PDB entry 6IBX | X-ray diffraction, 2.11 A resolution | chain A

# Chain A
Protein: 6-phosphofructo-2-kinase/fructose-2,6-bisphosphatase 3
Organism: Homo sapiens
Notes: EC 2.7.1.105, 3.1.3.46
UniProtKB: Q16875 (F263_HUMAN); residues 3-446 here correspond to UniProt positions 4-447 (UniProt number = residue number + 1)
Amino-acid sequence (429 residues; row label = number of the first residue in the row; note: 15 numbers in that range are skipped by the numbering (no residue carries them; nothing is unmodelled there)):
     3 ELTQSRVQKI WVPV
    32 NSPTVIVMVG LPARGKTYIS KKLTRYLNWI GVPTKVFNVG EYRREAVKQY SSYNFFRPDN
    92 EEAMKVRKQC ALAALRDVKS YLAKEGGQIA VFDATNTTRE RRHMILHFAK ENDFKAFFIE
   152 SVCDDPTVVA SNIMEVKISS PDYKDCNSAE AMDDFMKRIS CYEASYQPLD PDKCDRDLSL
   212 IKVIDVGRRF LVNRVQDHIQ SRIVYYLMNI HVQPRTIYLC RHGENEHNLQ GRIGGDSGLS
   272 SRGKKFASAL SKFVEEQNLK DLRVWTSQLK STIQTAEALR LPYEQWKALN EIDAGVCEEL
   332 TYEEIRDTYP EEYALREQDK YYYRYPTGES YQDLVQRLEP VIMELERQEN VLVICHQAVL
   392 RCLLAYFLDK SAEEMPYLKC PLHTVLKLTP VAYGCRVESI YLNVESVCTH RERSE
Residues lining bound ligands:
  - 6-O-phosphono-beta-D-fructofuranose (F6P): Arg-252, Asn-259, Ile-264, Gly-265, Glu-322, Ile-323, Tyr-333, Arg-347, Lys-351, Tyr-356, Tyr-362, His-387, Gln-388, Ala-389, Arg-392, Thr-440
  - citrate anion (FLC): Val-70, Gly-71, Arg-74, Phe-87, Arg-98, Ala-125, Thr-126, Arg-189, Tyr-193
  - H9Z (3-[[8-(1-methylindol-6-yl)quinoxalin-6-yl]amino]-N-[(3S)-1-methylpiperidin-3-yl]pyridine-4-carboxamide): Ala-44, Arg-45, Gly-46, Tyr-49, Ile-50, Ser-152, Cys-154, Val-159, Asn-163, Glu-166, Val-167, Val-214, Val-217, Gly-218, Phe-221, Leu-238, Ile-241, His-242, Val-243, Pro-421, Val-422, Ala-423, Tyr-424
  - pyrophosphate (POP): Leu-42, Pro-43, Ala-44, Arg-45, Gly-46, Lys-47, Thr-48, Tyr-49, Asp-124, Asn-163, Val-167, Lys-168, Tyr-424
UniProt features mapped onto this chain:
  - active site: Asp-124, Cys-154, His-253 (Tele-phosphohistidine intermediate), Glu-322 (Proton donor/acceptor)
  - binding site (ATP): Gly-41 to Tyr-49, Asn-163 to Lys-168, Tyr-344 to Arg-347, Gln-388 to Arg-392, Tyr-424
  - binding site (beta-D-fructose 6-phosphate): Arg-74, Arg-98, Thr-126, Arg-132, Lys-168, Arg-189, Tyr-193
  - binding site (beta-D-fructose 2,6-bisphosphate): Arg-252, Asn-259, Gly-265, Tyr-333, Arg-347, Lys-351, Tyr-362, Gln-388, Arg-392
  - site (Transition state stabilizer): Arg-252, Asn-259, His-387

# Summary
Ligands of chain A: compound H9Z, pyrophosphate, citrate anion and 6-O-phosphono-beta-D-fructofuranose.
Curated annotation (UniProt) lists 4 active-site residues, 25 ATP-binding residues, 7 beta-D-fructose
6-phosphate-binding residues and 9 beta-D-fructose 2,6-bisphosphate-binding residues.
Chain A is 6-phosphofructo-2-kinase/fructose-2,6-bisphosphatase 3 (Homo sapiens); the structure, Human PFKFB3
in complex with a N-Aryl 6-Aminoquinoxaline inhibitor 5, was determined by X-ray diffraction together with
6IBY, 6IBZ and 6IC0 from the same study.
